7KEK - chains O and D of the 17 polymer chains in the assembly; structure by electron microscopy, 8.00 A resolution (low resolution: residue-level contacts below are approximate; hydrogen-bond / salt-bridge calls are withheld).

Chain O:
Name: Dynein light chain Tctex_a (LC2A)
From: Tetrahymena thermophila
UniProtKB: Q1HGH8 (Q1HGH8_TETTH); numbering as in UniProt (aligned over 1-132)
Sequence (132 residues; row label = number of the first residue in the row):
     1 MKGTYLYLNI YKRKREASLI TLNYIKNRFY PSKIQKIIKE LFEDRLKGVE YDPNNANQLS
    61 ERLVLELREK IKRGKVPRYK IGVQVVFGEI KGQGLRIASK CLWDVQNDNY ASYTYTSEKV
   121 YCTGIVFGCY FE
Not modelled in the structure: 1-12

Chain D:
Name: Dynein intermediate chain DIC2
From: Tetrahymena thermophila
UniProtKB: I7M008 (I7M008_TETTS); residues 1-667 here = UniProt positions 1-667
Sequence (667 residues; each row starts with the number of its first residue):
     1 MPPKQTKVVA SRKTVMPISR AGRAQIRRKD SNTQNNMNDQ GMEDEEIDQQ REGMKNQYEQ
    61 LTAQELNEDM PSKMLEPKNP QAPKNITVYD YYTRKFKTDE LVDQMIVHFS MDGDYIWKES
   121 NEYKTQEEIR DTKKALIKEA MRKQESEEPG ANHDEEAIKQ TLRNKFNYNT RECQTINPSI
   181 RERGVSTEPP PSDTICGNIT QWEIFDAYYA EIMKDHQIEN KKKKEVDQDK KQDQSMYSTS
   241 FKRCCKIMER MVVQNDQEDK YHDYRYYWSQ GDNLEAGKNE GHLLPIWRFS NEKQRKKNVT
   301 SICWNPLYPD LFAVSLGSYD FTKQRMGLIC LYSLKNTTHP EYAFNCEAGV MCLDFHPKSA
   361 ALLAVGLYDG TVLVYDIRNK HKKPIYQSTV RNQKHTDPVW QVKWNPDTSK NYNFYSISSD
   421 GRVMNWILMK NKLEPEEVIL LRLVGKNEEE STLIGLACGL CFDFNKFEPH IFLVGTEEGK
   481 IHKCSRAYSG QYQETYNGHL LAVYKVKWNN FHPRTFISAS ADWTVRIWDS KYTSQIICFD
   541 LSMMVVDAVW APYSSTVFAC ATMDKVQVYD LNVDKLNKLA EQKIVKQPKL TNLSFNYKDP
   601 ILLVGDSHGG VTLVKLSPNL CKSGPEIKQT EDKKAMEEFK NVKIEDYERE KMENLLAVVS
   661 KWEREDA
Not modelled in the structure: 1-60, 270-277, 443-450, 656-667

Interface between chain O and chain D:
Residue-residue contacts (55):
  Thr21(O) with Met70(D)
  Leu22(O) with Met70(D); Pro71(D)
  Asn23(O) with Lys73(D)
  Ile90(O) with Met111(D)
  Lys91(O) with Tyr115(D)
  Gly92(O) with Gly113(D); Asp114(D); Tyr115(D)
  Gln93(O) with Met111(D)
  Gly94(O) with Met111(D); Gly113(D)
  Leu95(O) with Ser110(D); Met111(D)
  Arg96(O) with Met105(D); Val107(D); Phe109(D); Ser110(D)
  Ile97(O) with Val107(D); His108(D); Phe109(D)
  Ala98(O) with Met105(D); Ile106(D); Val107(D)
  Ser99(O) with Met105(D); Ile106(D)
  Lys100(O) with Gln104(D)
  Cys101(O) with Pro77(D)
  Leu102(O) with Leu75(D); Glu76(D); Pro77(D)
  Trp103(O) with Leu75(D); Glu76(D); Lys78(D); Asn79(D); Pro80(D)
  Asp104(O) with Gln64(D); Lys73(D); Met74(D); Leu75(D)
  Val105(O) with Glu76(D); Lys78(D)
  Gln106(O) with Pro80(D)
  Asp108(O) with Pro80(D)
  Asn109(O) with Gln81(D)
  Tyr110(O) with Asn79(D); Gln81(D); Ile106(D)
  Thr114(O) with His108(D); Phe109(D)
  Thr116(O) with Phe109(D)
  Tyr121(O) with Phe109(D)
  Thr123(O) with His108(D); Phe109(D)
  Ile125(O) with His108(D)
Other interface residues (no listed pair), chain O (32 interface residues in all): Pro31, Asn107, Ser112, Tyr130
Other interface residues (no listed pair), chain D (25 interface residues in all): Asp103, Asp112

In short:
Chain O and chain D form an interface of 32 and 25 residues respectively.
Here chain O is Dynein light chain Tctex_a (LC2A) and chain D is Dynein intermediate chain DIC2, both from
Tetrahymena thermophila. Entry 7KEK (Structure of the free outer-arm dynein in pre-parallel state) was
determined by electron microscopy, deposited together with 7K58, 7K5B, 7MWG and 7N32.
